Entry 3OEU (X-ray diffraction, 2.60 A resolution); this record covers chains D and E of the 28 polymer chains in the assembly.

Chain D:
Molecule: Proteasome component PUP2
From: Saccharomyces cerevisiae
Notes: EC 3.4.25.1
UniProt: P32379 (PSA5_YEAST); the construct lacks a stretch of the UniProt sequence and is renumbered around it, so the offset changes along the chain: 1-123 = UniProt 1-123; 125-144 = UniProt 131-150; 145-180 = UniProt 152-187; 184-202 = UniProt 191-209; 3 more segments
Chain sequence (260 residues; each row starts with the number of its first residue; note: 7 numbers in that range are skipped by the numbering (no residue carries them; nothing is unmodelled there); a row labelled like 123A-123G holds insertion residues (123A, then the next letters in order)):
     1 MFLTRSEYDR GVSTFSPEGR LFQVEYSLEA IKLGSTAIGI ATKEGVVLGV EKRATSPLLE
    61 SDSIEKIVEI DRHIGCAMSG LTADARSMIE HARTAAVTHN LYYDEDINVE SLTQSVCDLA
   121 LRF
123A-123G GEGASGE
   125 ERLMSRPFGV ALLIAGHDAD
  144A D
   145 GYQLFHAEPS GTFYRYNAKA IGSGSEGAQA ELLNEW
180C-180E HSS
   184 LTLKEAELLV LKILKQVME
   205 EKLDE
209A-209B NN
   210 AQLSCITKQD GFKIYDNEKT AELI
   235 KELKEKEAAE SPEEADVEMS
Not modelled in the structure: 1-8, 245-254
Metal / ion sites: Mg2+: Glu105 (shared with 2 residues of chain L)

Chain E:
Molecule: Proteasome component PRE5
From: Saccharomyces cerevisiae
Notes: EC 3.4.25.1
UniProt: P40302 (PSA1_YEAST); the construct has insertions or renumbered stretches relative to UniProt, so the offset changes along the chain: 4-60 = UniProt 2-58; 63-180 = UniProt 59-176; 183-204 = UniProt 183-204; 210-233 = UniProt 211-234
Chain sequence (233 residues; each row starts with the number of its first residue; note: 7 numbers in that range are skipped by the numbering (no residue carries them; nothing is unmodelled there); a row labelled like 180A-180F holds insertion residues (180A, then the next letters in order)):
     4 FRNNYDGDTV TFSPTGRLFQ VEYALEAIKQ GSVTVGLRSN THAVLVALKR NADELSS
    63 YQKKIIKCDE HMGLSLAGLA PDARVLSNYL RQQCNYSSLV FNRKLAVERA GHLLCDKAQK
   123 NTQSYGGRPY GVGLLIIGYD KSGAHLLEFQ PSGNVTELYG TAIGARSQGA KTYLERTL
180A-180F DTFIKI
   183 DGNPDELIKA GVEAISQSLR DE
   206 SL
207B-207E TVDN
   210 LSIAIVGKDT PFTIYDGEAV AKYI
Swiss-Prot annotation at these positions:
  - modified residue: Ser16 (Phosphoserine)
  - cross-link: Lys191 (Glycyl lysine isopeptide (Lys-Gly) (interchain with G-Cter in ubiquitin))

Interface between chain D and chain E:
Contacting residue pairs - 46 pairs, chain D then chain E:
  Arg10(D) with Asp9(E), salt bridge; Gly10(E)
  Ser13(D) with Gly128(E); Arg130(E)
  Thr14(D) with Gly10(E); Gln23(E)
  Phe15(D) with Gln23(E), hydrogen bond (backbone-side chain); Tyr26(E); Ala27(E), hydrophobic; Arg130(E); Pro131(E); Gly133(E)
  Ser16(D) with Tyr26(E)
  Pro17(D) with Tyr26(E), hydrophobic; Glu29(E)
  Glu18(D) with Glu29(E); Gln33(E), hydrogen bond (backbone-side chain)
  Gly19(D) with Tyr26(E); Ala30(E)
  Arg20(D) with Gln33(E), hydrogen bond
  Leu21(D) with Leu81(E), hydrophobic; Arg130(E)
  Gln114(D) with Arg86(E), hydrogen bond
  Asp118(D) with Arg86(E), salt bridge
  Leu121(D) with Pro83(E), hydrophobic
  Glu123B(D) with Gly128(E)
  Ser123E(D) with Asn123(E), hydrogen bond (backbone-side chain); Ser126(E), hydrogen bond
  Gly123F(D) with Lys119(E)
  Ser154(D) with Pro83(E)
  Thr156(D) with Gln64(E); Pro83(E)
  Tyr158(D) with Ala55(E); Ser59(E); Ser60(E)
  Arg159(D) with Ser59(E); Ser60(E), hydrogen bond (backbone-backbone)
  Tyr160(D) with Ala55(E); Asp56(E); Leu58(E); Ser59(E)
  Asn161(D) with Leu58(E), hydrogen bond (backbone-backbone)
  Ala162(D) with Leu58(E)
  Gln173(D) with Asp56(E), hydrogen bond
  Leu176(D) with Leu58(E)
  Leu177(D) with Asp56(E)
Other interface residues (no listed pair), chain D (28 interface residues in all): Gly155, Phe157
Other interface residues (no listed pair), chain E (29 interface residues in all): Arg53, Asn54, Glu57, Lys122, Gly129

Summary:
28 residues of chain D and 29 residues of chain E are in contact; the contacts include 9 hydrogen bonds and 2
salt bridges. Polar pairs include Arg10(D)-Asp9(E), Asp118(D)-Arg86(E) and Phe15(D)-Gln23(E).
Chain D is Proteasome component PUP2 and chain E is Proteasome component PRE5, both from Saccharomyces
cerevisiae; the structure, Structure of yeast 20S open-gate proteasome with Compound 24, was determined by
X-ray diffraction (same publication as 3SDI, 3SDK and 3OEV).
